Entry 2HQS (X-ray diffraction, 1.50 A resolution); this record covers chains A and H.

Chain A:
Molecule: Protein tolB
From: Escherichia coli
UniProt: P0A855 (TOLB_ECOLI); residues 24-431 here correspond to UniProt positions 23-430 (UniProt number = residue number - 1)
Amino-acid sequence (415 residues; numbered 23 to 438; 1 number in that range is skipped by the numbering (no residue carries it; nothing is unmodelled there); the number before each row is that of its first residue):
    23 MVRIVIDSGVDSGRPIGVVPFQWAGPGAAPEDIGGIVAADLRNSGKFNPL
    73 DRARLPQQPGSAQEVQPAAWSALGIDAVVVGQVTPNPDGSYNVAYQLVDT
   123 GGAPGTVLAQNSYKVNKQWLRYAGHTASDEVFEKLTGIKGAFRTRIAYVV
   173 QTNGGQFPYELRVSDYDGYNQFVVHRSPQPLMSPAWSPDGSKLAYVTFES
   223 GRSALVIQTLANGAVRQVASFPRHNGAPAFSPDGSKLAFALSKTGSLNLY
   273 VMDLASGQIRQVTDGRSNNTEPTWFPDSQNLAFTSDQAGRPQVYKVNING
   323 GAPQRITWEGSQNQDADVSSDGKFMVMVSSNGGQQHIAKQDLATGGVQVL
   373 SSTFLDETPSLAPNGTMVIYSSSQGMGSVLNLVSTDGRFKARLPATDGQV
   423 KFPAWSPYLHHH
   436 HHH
Disordered / not traced: 23, 433-434
Construct notes: initiating methionine (23); expression tag (432-434, 436-438)

Chain H:
Molecule: Peptidoglycan-associated lipoprotein
From: Escherichia coli
UniProt: P0A912 (PAL_ECOLI); residues 65-173 here = UniProt positions 65-173
Amino-acid sequence (118 residues; numbered 64 to 181; the number before each row is that of its first residue):
    64 MLQQNNIVYFDLDKYDIRSDFAQMLDAHANFLRSNPSYKVTVEGHADERG
   114 TPEYNISLGERRANAVKMYLQGKGVSADQISIVSYGKEKPAVLGHDEAAY
   164 SKNRRAVLVYLEHHHHHH
Disordered / not traced: 64-66, 175-181
Construct notes: initiating methionine (64); cloning artifact (174-175); expression tag (176-181)

Chain A / chain H interface:
Contacting residue pairs (55):
  Tyr181(A) - Lys152(H)
  Gln201(A) - Lys152(H)
  Pro202(A) - Glu151(H)
  Pro202(A) - Lys152(H)
  Met204(A) - Pro115(H)
  Met204(A) - Glu116(H)
  Met204(A) - Glu151(H)
  Ser205(A) - Glu116(H)  hydrogen bond
  Val218(A) - Glu116(H)
  Phe220(A) - Ser147(H)
  Phe220(A) - Tyr148(H)  hydrophobic
  Gly223(A) - Val146(H)
  Gly223(A) - Tyr148(H)
  Arg245(A) - Glu123(H)
  Arg245(A) - Asn127(H)
  Arg245(A) - Ile145(H)
  His246(A) - Glu116(H)  salt bridge
  His246(A) - Ile119(H)
  His246(A) - Glu123(H)
  Gly248(A) - Glu116(H)
  Ala249(A) - Glu116(H)  hydrogen bond (backbone-side chain)
  Ser264(A) - Glu123(H)  hydrogen bond
  Leu269(A) - Glu116(H)
  Leu269(A) - Ser120(H)
  Asn290(A) - Ser120(H)
  Asn290(A) - Arg124(H)
  Thr292(A) - Glu116(H)
  Thr292(A) - Tyr117(H)
  Glu293(A) - Thr114(H)  hydrogen bond
  Glu293(A) - Glu116(H)
  Glu293(A) - Tyr117(H)  hydrogen bond (side chain-backbone)
  Thr306(A) - Tyr117(H)
  Asp308(A) - Tyr117(H)  hydrogen bond
  Asp308(A) - Arg124(H)  salt bridge
  Pro313(A) - Tyr117(H)  hydrophobic
  Gln336(A) - Gly113(H)
  Gln336(A) - Thr114(H)  hydrogen bond
  Gln336(A) - Tyr117(H)
  Asp337(A) - Thr114(H)
  Val350(A) - Thr114(H)
  Gln357(A) - Arg112(H)
  Gln357(A) - Gly113(H)
  Phe376(A) - His158(H)
  Leu377(A) - Glu111(H)
  Leu377(A) - Lys150(H)
  Glu379(A) - Gly113(H)
  Glu379(A) - Pro115(H)
  Glu379(A) - Lys150(H)  salt bridge
  Thr380(A) - Pro115(H)
  Gly397(A) - His158(H)  hydrogen bond (backbone-side chain)
  Met398(A) - Leu156(H)  hydrophobic
  Met398(A) - Gly157(H)
  Met398(A) - His158(H)
  Phe424(A) - Pro115(H)  hydrophobic
  Phe424(A) - Glu151(H)
Interface residues without a listed pair, chain A (34 interface residues in all): Arg224, Ser395, Lys423
Interface residues without a listed pair, chain H (24 interface residues in all): Lys130, Tyr163

Summary:
34 residues of chain A and 24 residues of chain H are in contact, with 8 hydrogen bonds and 3 salt bridges.
Among the polar pairs are His246(A)-Glu116(H), Asp308(A)-Arg124(H) and Glu379(A)-Lys150(H).
Here chain A is Protein tolB and chain H is Peptidoglycan-associated lipoprotein, both from Escherichia coli.
Entry 2HQS (Crystal structure of TolB/Pal complex) was determined by X-ray diffraction.
